PDB entry 5GT3 | X-ray diffraction, 2.91 A resolution | chains E and F of the 10 polymer chains in the assembly

# Chain E
Molecule: Histone H3.1
From: Homo sapiens
UniProt: P68431 (H31_HUMAN); residues 1-135 here correspond to UniProt positions 2-136 (UniProt number = residue number + 1)
Amino-acid sequence (135 residues; numbered 1 to 135; the number before each row is that of its first residue):
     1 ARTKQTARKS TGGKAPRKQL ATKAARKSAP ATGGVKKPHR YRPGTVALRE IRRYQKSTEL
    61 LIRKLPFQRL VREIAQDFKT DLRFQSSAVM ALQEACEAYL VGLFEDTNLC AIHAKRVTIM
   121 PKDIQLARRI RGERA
Disordered / not traced: 1-36
Bound ions: Mn2+: Asp-77 (shared with 1 residue of chain D)
UniProt features mapped onto this chain:
  - modified residue: Arg-2 (Asymmetric dimethylarginine), Thr-3 (Phosphothreonine), Lys-4 (Allysine), Gln-5 (5-glutamyl dopamine), Thr-6 (Phosphothreonine), Arg-8 (Citrulline), Lys-9 (N6,N6,N6-trimethyllysine), Ser-10 (ADP-ribosylserine), Thr-11 (Phosphothreonine), Lys-14 (N6-(2-hydroxyisobutyryl)lysine), Arg-17 (Asymmetric dimethylarginine), Lys-18 (N6-(2-hydroxyisobutyryl)lysine), Lys-23 (N6-(2-hydroxyisobutyryl)lysine), Arg-26 (Citrulline), Lys-27 (N6,N6,N6-trimethyllysine), Ser-28 (ADP-ribosylserine), Lys-36 (N6,N6,N6-trimethyllysine), Lys-37 (N6-methyllysine), Tyr-41 (Phosphotyrosine), Lys-56 (N6,N6,N6-trimethyllysine) and 8 more in UniProt
  - lipidation: Lys-18 (N6-decanoyllysine)

# Chain F
Molecule: Histone H4
From: Homo sapiens
UniProt: P62805 (H4_HUMAN); residues 1-102 here correspond to UniProt positions 2-103 (UniProt number = residue number + 1)
Amino-acid sequence (102 residues; row label = number of the first residue in the row):
     1 SGRGKGGKGL GKGGAKRHRK VLRDNIQGIT KPAIRRLARR GGVKRISGLI YEETRGVLKV
    61 FLENVIRDAV TYTEHAKRKT VTAMDVVYAL KRQGRTLYGF GG
Disordered / not traced: 1-17
UniProt features mapped onto this chain:
  - DNA-binding region: Lys-16 to Lys-20
  - modified residue: Ser-1 (N-acetylserine), Arg-3 (Asymmetric dimethylarginine), Lys-5 (N6-(2-hydroxyisobutyryl)lysine), Lys-8 (N6-(2-hydroxyisobutyryl)lysine), Lys-12 (N6-(2-hydroxyisobutyryl)lysine), Lys-16 (N6-(2-hydroxyisobutyryl)lysine), Lys-20 (N6,N6,N6-trimethyllysine), Lys-31 (N6-(2-hydroxyisobutyryl)lysine), Lys-44 (N6-(2-hydroxyisobutyryl)lysine), Ser-47 (Phosphoserine), Tyr-51 (Phosphotyrosine), Lys-59 (N6-(2-hydroxyisobutyryl)lysine), Lys-77 (N6-(2-hydroxyisobutyryl)lysine), Lys-79 (N6-(2-hydroxyisobutyryl)lysine), Thr-80 (Phosphothreonine), Tyr-88 (Phosphotyrosine), Lys-91 (N6-(2-hydroxyisobutyryl)lysine)
  - cross-link (Glycyl lysine isopeptide (Lys-Gly)): Lys-12 (interchain with G-Cter in SUMO2), Lys-20 (interchain with G-Cter in SUMO2), Lys-31 (interchain with G-Cter in SUMO2), Lys-59 (interchain with G-Cter in SUMO2), Lys-79 (interchain with G-Cter in SUMO2), Lys-91 (interchain with G-Cter in SUMO2)

# How chain E and chain F interact
Residue-residue contacts (102; chain E residue first):
  Gly-44(E) / Lys-44(F)
  Ala-47(E) / Arg-39(F)
  Ala-47(E) / Lys-44(F)
  Leu-48(E) / Lys-44(F)
  Glu-50(E) / Arg-39(F)  salt bridge
  Ile-51(E) / Arg-39(F)
  Ile-51(E) / Gly-42(F)
  Ile-51(E) / Val-43(F)
  Tyr-54(E) / Arg-36(F)
  Tyr-54(E) / Arg-39(F)
  Tyr-54(E) / Arg-40(F)  hydrogen bond (backbone-side chain)
  Gln-55(E) / Arg-39(F)
  Gln-55(E) / Arg-40(F)  hydrogen bond (side chain-backbone)
  Gln-55(E) / Gly-41(F)
  Gln-55(E) / Gly-42(F)
  Ser-57(E) / Arg-40(F)  hydrogen bond
  Thr-58(E) / Arg-40(F)
  Glu-59(E) / Arg-40(F)  salt bridge
  Leu-61(E) / Ala-33(F)
  Leu-61(E) / Arg-36(F)  hydrogen bond (backbone-side chain)
  Leu-61(E) / Arg-40(F)
  Ile-62(E) / Leu-37(F)  hydrophobic
  Arg-63(E) / Gly-28(F)  hydrogen bond (side chain-backbone)
  Arg-63(E) / Thr-30(F)
  Pro-66(E) / Gly-28(F)
  Phe-67(E) / Leu-62(F)  hydrophobic
  Arg-69(E) / Asn-25(F)
  Leu-70(E) / Asn-25(F)
  Leu-70(E) / Ile-26(F)
  Leu-70(E) / Ile-29(F)  hydrophobic
  Leu-70(E) / Leu-62(F)  hydrophobic
  Arg-72(E) / Leu-22(F)
  Glu-73(E) / Leu-22(F)
  Glu-73(E) / Arg-23(F)  hydrogen bond (side chain-backbone)
  Glu-73(E) / Asp-24(F)  hydrogen bond (side chain-backbone)
  Glu-73(E) / Asn-25(F)  hydrogen bond
  Ile-74(E) / Leu-62(F)  hydrophobic
  Ile-74(E) / Glu-63(F)
  Ile-74(E) / Ile-66(F)  hydrophobic
  Ala-75(E) / Ile-66(F)  hydrophobic
  Gln-76(E) / Leu-22(F)
  Phe-78(E) / Arg-67(F)
  Phe-78(E) / Val-70(F)  hydrophobic
  Lys-79(E) / Glu-74(F)
  Asp-81(E) / Lys-79(F)  salt bridge
  Leu-82(E) / Val-70(F)  hydrophobic
  Leu-82(E) / Lys-79(F)
  Arg-83(E) / Lys-79(F)  hydrogen bond (backbone-backbone)
  Arg-83(E) / Thr-80(F)
  Arg-83(E) / Val-81(F)  hydrogen bond (backbone-backbone)
  Phe-84(E) / Val-81(F)  hydrophobic
  Gln-85(E) / Val-81(F)  hydrogen bond (backbone-backbone)
  Gln-85(E) / Thr-82(F)
  Gln-85(E) / Ala-83(F)  hydrogen bond (side chain-backbone)
  Ser-87(E) / Ala-83(F)
  Ser-87(E) / Phe-100(F)
  Ala-88(E) / Val-81(F)
  Ala-88(E) / Thr-82(F)
  Ala-88(E) / Ala-83(F)
  Met-90(E) / Phe-100(F)
  Ala-91(E) / Leu-97(F)
  Ala-91(E) / Phe-100(F)  hydrophobic
  Leu-92(E) / Leu-62(F)  hydrophobic
  Leu-92(E) / Val-65(F)  hydrophobic
  Leu-92(E) / Val-86(F)  hydrophobic
  Glu-94(E) / Phe-100(F)
  Ala-95(E) / Leu-90(F)  hydrophobic
  Cys-96(E) / Leu-58(F)  hydrophobic
  Cys-96(E) / Phe-61(F)  hydrophobic
  Cys-96(E) / Leu-62(F)  hydrophobic
  Glu-97(E) / Leu-37(F)
  Tyr-99(E) / Val-57(F)
  Tyr-99(E) / Phe-61(F)  hydrophobic
  Tyr-99(E) / Arg-95(F)
  Leu-100(E) / Leu-58(F)  hydrophobic
  Val-101(E) / Leu-37(F)  hydrophobic
  Val-101(E) / Arg-40(F)
  Leu-103(E) / Val-57(F)  hydrophobic
  Phe-104(E) / Leu-37(F)
  Phe-104(E) / Ala-38(F)
  Phe-104(E) / Val-43(F)
  Phe-104(E) / Thr-54(F)
  Glu-105(E) / Gly-41(F)
  Asn-108(E) / Gly-42(F)  hydrogen bond (side chain-backbone)
  Asn-108(E) / Val-43(F)
  Val-117(E) / Arg-45(F)  hydrogen bond (backbone-backbone)
  Thr-118(E) / Arg-45(F)  hydrogen bond
  Thr-118(E) / Ile-46(F)
  Thr-118(E) / Ser-47(F)
  Ile-119(E) / Val-43(F)  hydrophobic
  Ile-119(E) / Arg-45(F)  hydrogen bond (backbone-backbone)
  Ile-119(E) / Ser-47(F)  hydrogen bond (backbone-backbone)
  Ile-119(E) / Ile-50(F)
  Met-120(E) / Ser-47(F)
  Met-120(E) / Ile-50(F)
  Pro-121(E) / Leu-49(F)  hydrophobic
  Pro-121(E) / Ile-50(F)
  Pro-121(E) / Glu-53(F)
  Ile-124(E) / Ile-50(F)  hydrophobic
  Ile-124(E) / Glu-53(F)
  Gln-125(E) / Glu-53(F)  hydrogen bond
  Arg-128(E) / Val-57(F)
Also at the interface, not in a pair above, chain E (55 interface residues in all): Val-71, Ala-98
Also at the interface, not in a pair above, chain F (49 interface residues in all): Arg-19, Ile-34, Arg-35, Lys-59

# Summary
The interface between chain E and chain F involves 55 residues on one side and 49 on the other; the contacts
include 18 hydrogen bonds and 3 salt bridges. Polar contacts include Glu-50(E)/Arg-39(F), Glu-59(E)/Arg-40(F)
and Asp-81(E)/Lys-79(F). UniProt lists a DNA-binding region on chain F.
Chain E is Histone H3.1 and chain F is Histone H4, both from Homo sapiens; the structure, Crystal structure of
nucleosome particle in the presence of human testis-specific histone variant, hTh2b, was determined by X-ray
diffraction, deposited together with 5GSU and 5GT0.
